Entry 5A23 (X-ray diffraction, 2.41 A resolution); this record covers chains B and C.

# Chain B (and C)
Protein: Sds hydrolase SDSA1
From: Pseudomonas aeruginosa
Notes: chain C of this document is another copy of the same molecule, construct and numbering; everything in this record applies to it too
UniProtKB: Q9I5I9 (Q9I5I9_PSEAE); residue numbers follow UniProt; this construct covers 1-658
Sequence (658 residues; numbered 1 to 658; the number before each row is that of its first residue):
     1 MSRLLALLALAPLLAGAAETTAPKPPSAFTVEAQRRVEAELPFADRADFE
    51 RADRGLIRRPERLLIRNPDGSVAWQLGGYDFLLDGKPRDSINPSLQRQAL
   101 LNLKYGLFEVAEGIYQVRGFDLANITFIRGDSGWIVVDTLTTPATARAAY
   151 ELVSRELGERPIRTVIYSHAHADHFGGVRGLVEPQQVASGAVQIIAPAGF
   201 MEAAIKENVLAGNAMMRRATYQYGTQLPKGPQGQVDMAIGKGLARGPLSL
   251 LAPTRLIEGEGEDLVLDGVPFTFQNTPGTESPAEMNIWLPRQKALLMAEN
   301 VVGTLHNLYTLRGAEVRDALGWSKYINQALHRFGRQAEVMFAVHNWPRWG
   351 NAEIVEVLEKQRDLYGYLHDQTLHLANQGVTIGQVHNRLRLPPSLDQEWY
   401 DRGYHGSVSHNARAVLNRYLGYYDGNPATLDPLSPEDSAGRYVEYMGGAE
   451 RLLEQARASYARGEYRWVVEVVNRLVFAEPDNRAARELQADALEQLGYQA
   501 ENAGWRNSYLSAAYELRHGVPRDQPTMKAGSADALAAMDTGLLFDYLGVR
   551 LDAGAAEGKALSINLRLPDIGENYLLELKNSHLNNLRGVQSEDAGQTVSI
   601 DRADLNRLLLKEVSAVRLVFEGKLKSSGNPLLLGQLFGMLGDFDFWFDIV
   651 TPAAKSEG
Unresolved in the structure: 1-19, 206-208, 525-529, 656-658
Ion coordination: Zn2+ site 1: H169, H171; Zn2+ site 2: D173, H174, E299, H344

# How chain B and chain C interact
Contacting residue pairs - 241 pairs, chain B then chain C:
  L210(B) - L373(C)
  L210(B) - N377(C)  hydrogen bond (backbone-side chain)
  L210(B) - Y419(C)
  A211(B) - N377(C)
  A211(B) - L420(C)  hydrophobic
  G212(B) - N377(C)
  N213(B) - N377(C)  hydrogen bond (side chain-backbone)
  A214(B) - A376(C)
  A214(B) - N377(C)  hydrogen bond (backbone-side chain)
  A214(B) - L420(C)  hydrophobic
  M215(B) - Y419(C)
  M215(B) - L420(C)  hydrophobic
  R218(B) - L420(C)
  R218(B) - Y423(C)  hydrogen bond (side chain-backbone)
  R218(B) - D424(C)
  R218(B) - G425(C)
  Y221(B) - P427(C)  hydrophobic
  Y309(B) - L420(C)  hydrogen bond (side chain-backbone)
  Y309(B) - G421(C)
  Y309(B) - Y422(C)  hydrophobic
  Y309(B) - Y423(C)
  L311(B) - L430(C)  hydrophobic
  G313(B) - Y419(C)
  G313(B) - L420(C)
  A314(B) - R418(C)
  A314(B) - Y419(C)  hydrogen bond (backbone-backbone)
  A314(B) - L420(C)  hydrogen bond (backbone-backbone)
  A314(B) - G421(C)
  E315(B) - R418(C)  salt bridge
  E315(B) - Y419(C)
  L320(B) - D545(C)
  S323(B) - H582(C)
  K324(B) - D545(C)  salt bridge
  K324(B) - N585(C)
  N327(B) - L586(C)
  Q328(B) - L586(C)
  H331(B) - L575(C)
  H331(B) - E577(C)  salt bridge
  H331(B) - L586(C)
  E359(B) - K579(C)  salt bridge
  K360(B) - N580(C)
  R362(B) - E577(C)  salt bridge
  R362(B) - K579(C)
  R362(B) - N584(C)  hydrogen bond
  D363(B) - K579(C)
  D363(B) - N580(C)
  D363(B) - H582(C)  salt bridge
  D363(B) - N584(C)  hydrogen bond
  G366(B) - H582(C)
  Y367(B) - A553(C)
  Y367(B) - S581(C)
  Y367(B) - H582(C)
  H369(B) - L210(C)
  D370(B) - G548(C)
  D370(B) - V549(C)
  D370(B) - H582(C)  salt bridge
  D370(B) - L583(C)
  Q371(B) - L551(C)  hydrogen bond (side chain-backbone)
  Q371(B) - A553(C)
  L373(B) - L210(C)  hydrophobic
  H374(B) - V549(C)  hydrogen bond (side chain-backbone)
  H374(B) - R550(C)
  H374(B) - L551(C)
  H374(B) - F643(C)
  A376(B) - A214(C)
  N377(B) - L210(C)  hydrogen bond (side chain-backbone)
  N377(B) - A211(C)
  N377(B) - G212(C)
  N377(B) - N213(C)  hydrogen bond (backbone-side chain)
  N377(B) - A214(C)  hydrogen bond (side chain-backbone)
  N377(B) - V549(C)
  N377(B) - F643(C)
  N377(B) - D644(C)
  Q378(B) - F643(C)
  Q378(B) - F647(C)
  G379(B) - F647(C)
  G383(B) - S434(C)
  G383(B) - P435(C)
  Q384(B) - S434(C)
  Q384(B) - P435(C)
  Q384(B) - E436(C)
  H386(B) - D431(C)
  H386(B) - P432(C)  hydrogen bond (side chain-backbone)
  N387(B) - P432(C)  hydrogen bond (side chain-backbone)
  N387(B) - L433(C)
  N387(B) - S434(C)  hydrogen bond
  R388(B) - E436(C)  salt bridge
  P393(B) - E557(C)
  S394(B) - N580(C)  hydrogen bond
  L395(B) - N580(C)
  H410(B) - Y422(C)  hydrogen bond (backbone-side chain)
  R413(B) - Y422(C)
  R413(B) - L430(C)  hydrogen bond (side chain-backbone)
  R413(B) - P432(C)
  A414(B) - Y422(C)
  N417(B) - N417(C)  hydrogen bond
  N417(B) - Y422(C)
  R418(B) - E315(C)
  Y419(B) - L210(C)
  Y419(B) - G313(C)
  Y419(B) - A314(C)  hydrogen bond (backbone-backbone)
  L420(B) - A211(C)  hydrophobic
  L420(B) - R218(C)
  L420(B) - Y309(C)  hydrogen bond (backbone-side chain)
  L420(B) - G313(C)
  G421(B) - Y309(C)
  G421(B) - A314(C)
  Y422(B) - Y309(C)
  Y422(B) - I382(C)  hydrophobic
  Y422(B) - H410(C)
  Y422(B) - R413(C)  hydrogen bond
  Y422(B) - A414(C)
  Y422(B) - N417(C)
  Y423(B) - R218(C)  hydrogen bond (backbone-side chain)
  Y423(B) - Y309(C)
  Y423(B) - L311(C)  hydrophobic
  D424(B) - R218(C)
  G425(B) - R218(C)
  G425(B) - Y221(C)
  G425(B) - I649(C)
  N426(B) - N473(C)  hydrogen bond
  P427(B) - Y221(C)
  P427(B) - L493(C)  hydrophobic
  P427(B) - S508(C)
  P427(B) - Y509(C)
  P427(B) - A512(C)  hydrophobic
  A428(B) - V469(C)
  A428(B) - N473(C)
  A428(B) - Q489(C)
  A428(B) - L493(C)
  L430(B) - L311(C)  hydrophobic
  L430(B) - R413(C)  hydrogen bond (backbone-side chain)
  L430(B) - W505(C)
  D431(B) - H386(C)
  D431(B) - R466(C)  salt bridge
  D431(B) - W505(C)
  D431(B) - Y509(C)
  P432(B) - H386(C)  hydrogen bond (backbone-side chain)
  P432(B) - N387(C)  hydrogen bond (backbone-side chain)
  P432(B) - R466(C)  hydrogen bond (backbone-side chain)
  L433(B) - N387(C)
  L433(B) - R466(C)
  L433(B) - W467(C)
  S434(B) - G383(C)
  S434(B) - Q384(C)
  S434(B) - N387(C)
  P435(B) - G383(C)
  E436(B) - Q384(C)  hydrogen bond
  S438(B) - W467(C)
  S438(B) - E470(C)
  R441(B) - E464(C)  salt bridge
  R441(B) - W467(C)
  Y442(B) - Y442(C)  hydrophobic
  Y442(B) - M446(C)  hydrophobic
  Y442(B) - W467(C)
  Y442(B) - E470(C)  hydrogen bond
  Y442(B) - R474(C)  hydrogen bond
  E444(B) - Q455(C)
  Y445(B) - M446(C)
  Y445(B) - L452(C)
  Y445(B) - Q455(C)  hydrogen bond (side chain-backbone)
  Y445(B) - A456(C)  hydrogen bond (side chain-backbone)
  Y445(B) - S459(C)  hydrogen bond
  Y445(B) - W467(C)  hydrogen bond
  M446(B) - Y442(C)  hydrophobic
  M446(B) - Y445(C)
  M446(B) - M446(C)  hydrophobic
  Q455(B) - E444(C)
  Q455(B) - Y445(C)  hydrogen bond (side chain-backbone)
  A456(B) - Y445(C)
  S459(B) - Y445(C)  hydrogen bond
  E464(B) - R441(C)  salt bridge
  R466(B) - D431(C)  salt bridge
  R466(B) - P432(C)  hydrogen bond (side chain-backbone)
  R466(B) - L433(C)
  W467(B) - L433(C)  hydrophobic
  W467(B) - S438(C)
  W467(B) - R441(C)
  W467(B) - Y442(C)  hydrophobic
  W467(B) - Y445(C)  hydrogen bond
  V469(B) - A428(C)
  E470(B) - Y442(C)  hydrogen bond
  E470(B) - R474(C)  salt bridge
  V471(B) - Y445(C)  hydrophobic
  N473(B) - N426(C)  hydrogen bond
  N473(B) - A428(C)
  R474(B) - Y442(C)  hydrogen bond
  R474(B) - R474(C)
  F477(B) - N426(C)
  Q489(B) - A428(C)
  L493(B) - P427(C)
  W505(B) - L430(C)
  W505(B) - D431(C)
  S508(B) - P427(C)
  Y509(B) - P427(C)
  Y509(B) - L430(C)
  Y509(B) - D431(C)
  A512(B) - P427(C)  hydrophobic
  D545(B) - L320(C)
  D545(B) - K324(C)  salt bridge
  G548(B) - D370(C)
  V549(B) - D370(C)
  V549(B) - L373(C)
  V549(B) - H374(C)  hydrogen bond (backbone-side chain)
  V549(B) - N377(C)
  R550(B) - H374(C)
  L551(B) - Q371(C)  hydrogen bond (backbone-side chain)
  L551(B) - H374(C)
  A553(B) - Y367(C)  hydrophobic
  L575(B) - H331(C)
  E577(B) - N327(C)
  E577(B) - H331(C)  salt bridge
  E577(B) - R362(C)  salt bridge
  K579(B) - E359(C)  salt bridge
  K579(B) - D363(C)
  N580(B) - K360(C)
  N580(B) - D363(C)  hydrogen bond
  N580(B) - P392(C)
  N580(B) - S394(C)  hydrogen bond
  N580(B) - L395(C)
  S581(B) - Y367(C)
  H582(B) - S323(C)
  H582(B) - D363(C)  salt bridge
  H582(B) - G366(C)  hydrogen bond (side chain-backbone)
  H582(B) - Y367(C)
  H582(B) - D370(C)  salt bridge
  N584(B) - S323(C)
  N584(B) - R362(C)  hydrogen bond
  N584(B) - D363(C)  hydrogen bond
  N585(B) - K324(C)
  L586(B) - N327(C)
  L586(B) - H331(C)
  F643(B) - H374(C)
  F643(B) - N377(C)
  F643(B) - Q378(C)
  F647(B) - N377(C)
  F647(B) - Q378(C)
  F647(B) - G379(C)
  I649(B) - G425(C)
  I649(B) - N426(C)
  V650(B) - N426(C)
Also at the interface, not in a pair above, chain B (117 interface residues in all): I382, P392, S409, T429, L452, G541, D552, E557, L583, D644
Also at the interface, not in a pair above, chain C (118 interface residues in all): M215, R312, Q328, H369, R388, P393, S409, T429, V471, F477, D552, V589, V650

# In short
The interface between chain B and chain C involves 117 residues on one side and 118 on the other; the contacts
include 51 hydrogen bonds and 19 salt bridges. Polar contacts include E315(B)-R418(C), K324(B)-D545(C) and
H331(B)-E577(C). H169(B) and H171(B) form the Zn2+ site 1.
Both chains are Sds hydrolase SDSA1 (Pseudomonas aeruginosa). Entry 5A23 (SdsA sulfatase triclinic form) was
determined by X-ray diffraction together with 5AIJ and 5AJL from the same study.
